Entry 7EFP (X-ray diffraction, 2.70 A resolution); this record covers chains A and B.

# Chain A
Molecule: Processed angiotensin-converting enzyme 2
From: Homo sapiens
UniProtKB: Q9BYF1 (ACE2_HUMAN); residues 19-615 here = UniProt positions 19-615
Amino-acid sequence (599 residues; row label = number of the first residue in the row):
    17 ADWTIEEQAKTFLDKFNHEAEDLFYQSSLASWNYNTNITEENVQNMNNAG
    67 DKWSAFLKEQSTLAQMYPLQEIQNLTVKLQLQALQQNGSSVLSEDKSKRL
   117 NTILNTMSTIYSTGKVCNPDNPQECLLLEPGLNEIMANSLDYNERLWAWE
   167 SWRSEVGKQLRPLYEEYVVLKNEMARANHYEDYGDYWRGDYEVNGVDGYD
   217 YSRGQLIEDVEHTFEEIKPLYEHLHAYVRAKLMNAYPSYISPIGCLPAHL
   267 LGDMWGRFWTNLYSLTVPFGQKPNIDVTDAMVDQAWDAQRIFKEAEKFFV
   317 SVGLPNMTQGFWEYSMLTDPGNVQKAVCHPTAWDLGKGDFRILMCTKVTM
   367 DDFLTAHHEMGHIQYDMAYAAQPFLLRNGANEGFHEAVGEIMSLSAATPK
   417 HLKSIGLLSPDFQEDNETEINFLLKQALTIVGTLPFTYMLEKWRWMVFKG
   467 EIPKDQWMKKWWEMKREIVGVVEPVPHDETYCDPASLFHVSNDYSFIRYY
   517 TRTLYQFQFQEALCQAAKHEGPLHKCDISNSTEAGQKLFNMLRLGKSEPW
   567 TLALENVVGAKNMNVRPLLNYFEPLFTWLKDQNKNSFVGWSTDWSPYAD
Unresolved in the structure: 17-18, 615
Differences from the reference sequence: expression tag (17-18); engineered mutation Trp19 (Ser in Q9BYF1), Tyr330 (Asn in Q9BYF1)
Curated features (UniProtKB/Swiss-Prot):
  - region (Interaction with SARS-CoV spike glycoprotein): Asp30 to Tyr41, Met82 to Pro84, Lys353 to Arg357
  - active site: Glu375 (Proton acceptor), His505 (Proton donor)
  - binding site (chloride): Arg169, Trp477, Lys481
  - binding site (substrate): Arg273, His345, Pro346, Tyr515
  - binding site (Zn(2+)): His374, His378, Glu402
  - glycosylation (N-linked (GlcNAc...) asparagine): Asn53, Asn90, Asn103, Asn322, Asn432, Asn546
  - mutagenesis: Gln24 to Lys26 (Slightly inhibits interaction with SARS-CoV spike glycoprotein), Gln24 (Q24T: Increases slightly the interaction with RBD domain of SARS-CoV-2 spike protein), Ala25 (A25V: Increases slightly the interaction with RBD domain of SARS-CoV-2 spike protein), Thr27 (T27Y: Increases slightly the interaction with RBD domain of SARS-CoV-2 spike protein. In sACE2.v2.2; increases interaction with RBD domain of SARS-CoV-2 spike protein ...), Leu29 (L29F: Increases slightly the interaction with RBD domain of SARS-CoV-2 spike protein), Lys31 (K31D: Abolishes interaction with SARS-CoV spike glycoprotein; K31Y: Increases slightly the interaction with RBD domain of SARS-CoV-2 spike protein), Asn33 (N33D: Increases slightly the interaction with RBD domain of SARS-CoV-2 spike protein), His34 (H34A: Increases slightly the interaction with RBD domain of SARS-CoV-2 spike protein), Glu37 (E37A: No effect on interaction with SARS-CoV spike glycoprotein), Asp38 (D38A: No effect on interaction with SARS-CoV spike glycoprotein), Leu39 (L39R: Increases slightly the interaction with RBD domain of SARS-CoV-2 spike protein), Phe40 (F40D: Increases slightly the interaction with RBD domain of SARS-CoV-2 spike protein), 46 further mutagenesis entries in UniProt
Disulfides: Cys344-Cys361, Cys530-Cys542
Covalently attached groups: N-acetylglucosamine (NAG) linked to Asn53, Asn90, Asn103, Asn546
What the authors report for this chain:
  - mutagenesis - H34E, G326K, K353R: decreased binding to Spike glycoprotein (chain B)
  - mutagenesis - G326W: abolished binding to Spike glycoprotein (chain B)
  - mutagenesis - H374A/H378A/E402A: increased binding to Spike glycoprotein (chain B)

# Chain B
Molecule: Spike glycoprotein
From: Severe acute respiratory syndrome coronavirus 2
Notes: fragment: unp 320-537
UniProtKB: P0DTC2 (SPIKE_SARS2); numbering as in UniProt (aligned over 320-537)
Amino-acid sequence (218 residues; row label = number of the first residue in the row):
   320 VQPTESIVRFPNITNLCPFGEVFNATRFASVYAWNRKRISNCVADYSVLY
   370 NSASFSTFKCYGVSPTKLNDLCFTNVYADSFVIRGDEVRQIAPGQTGKIA
   420 DYNYKLPDDFTGCVIAWNSNNLDSKVGGNYNYLYRLFRKSNLKPFERDIS
   470 TEIYQAGSTPCNGVEGFNCYFPLQSYGFQPTNGVGYQPYRVVVLSFELLH
   520 APATVCGPKKSTNLVKNK
Unresolved in the structure: 320-333, 528-537
Curated features (UniProtKB/Swiss-Prot):
  - region: Arg403 to Asp405 (Integrin-binding motif), Asn448 to Phe456 (Immunodominant HLA epitope recognized by the CD8+)
  - glycosylation: Thr323 (O-linked (GalNAc) threonine), Ser325 (O-linked (HexNAc...) serine), Asn331 (N-linked (GlcNAc...) (complex) asparagine), Asn343 (N-linked (GlcNAc...) (complex) asparagine)
  - natural variant: Gly339 (G339D: In strain: Omicron/BA.1, Omicron/BA.2 and 4 more; G339H: In strain: Omicron/BA.2.75, Omicron/XBB.1.5 and 1 more), Arg346 (R346K: In strain: Mu/B.1.621; R346T: In strain: Omicron/BQ.1.1, Omicron/XBB.1.5 and 1 more), Leu368 (L368I: In strain: Omicron/XBB.1.5, Omicron/EG.5.1), Ser371 (S371F: In strain: Omicron/BA.2, Omicron/BA.2.12.1 and 6 more; S371L: In strain: Omicron/BA.1), Ser373 (S373P: In strain: Omicron/BA.1, Omicron/BA.2 and 7 more), Ser375 (S375F: In strain: Omicron/BA.1, Omicron/BA.2 and 7 more), Thr376 (T376A: In strain: Omicron/BA.2, Omicron/BA.2.12.1 and 5 more), Asp405 (D405N: In strain: Omicron/BA.2, Omicron/BA.2.12.1 and 6 more), Arg408 (R408S: In strain: Omicron/BA.2, Omicron/BA.2.12.1 and 6 more), Lys417 (K417N: In strain: Beta/B.1.351, Omicron/BA.1 and 8 more; K417T: In strain: Gamma/P.1), Asn440 (N440K: In strain: Omicron/BA.1, Omicron/BA.2 and 7 more), Lys444 (K444T: In strain: Omicron/BQ.1.1), 16 further natural variant entries in UniProt
  - mutagenesis: Asn331 (N331Q: Reduced viral infectivity), Asn343 (N343Q: Reduced viral infectivity), Leu452 (L452R: Increased resistance to neutralizing antibodies. Decreases HLA binding to NF9 epitope. Increased binding affinity to human ACE2), Tyr453 (Y453F: Decreased HLA binding to NF9 epitope. Increased binding affinity to human ACE2), Ala475 (A475V: Increased resistance to neutralizing antibodies), Val483 (V483A: Increased resistance to neutralizing antibodies), Glu484 (E484D: Increased replication in human TMEM106B overexpressing cells), Phe490 (F490L: Increased resistance to neutralizing antibodies and human covalescent sera neutralization), Gln493 (Q493N: Reduced host ACE2-binding affinity in vitro; Q493Y: Reduced host ACE2-binding affinity in vitro), Asn501 (N501T: Reduced host ACE2-binding affinity in vitro; N501Y: Increased binding affinity to human ACE2), His519 (H519P: Increased resistance to human covalescent sera neutralization)
Disulfides: Cys336-Cys361, Cys379-Cys432, Cys391-Cys525, Cys480-Cys488
Covalently attached groups: N-acetylglucosamine (NAG) linked to Asn343

# Chain A / chain B interface
Residue-residue contacts - 42 pairs, chain A then chain B:
  Trp19(A) with Lys458(B); Tyr473(B); Ala475(B), hydrophobic; Gly476(B)
  Gln24(A) with Ala475(B), hydrogen bond (side chain-backbone); Gly476(B); Asn487(B)
  Thr27(A) with Phe456(B); Tyr489(B)
  Phe28(A) with Tyr489(B)
  Asp30(A) with Lys417(B), salt bridge; Phe456(B)
  Lys31(A) with Tyr489(B); Gln493(B), hydrogen bond
  His34(A) with Tyr453(B); Leu455(B)
  Glu37(A) with Tyr505(B), hydrogen bond
  Asp38(A) with Tyr449(B); Gly496(B); Gln498(B), hydrogen bond
  Tyr41(A) with Gln498(B); Thr500(B), hydrogen bond; Asn501(B)
  Gln42(A) with Gly446(B); Gln498(B), hydrogen bond
  Leu79(A) with Phe486(B), hydrophobic
  Met82(A) with Phe486(B), hydrophobic
  Tyr83(A) with Phe486(B); Asn487(B), hydrogen bond; Tyr489(B)
  Tyr330(A) with Pro499(B); Thr500(B)
  Lys353(A) with Gly496(B), hydrogen bond (side chain-backbone); Gln498(B), hydrogen bond; Asn501(B); Gly502(B), hydrogen bond (backbone-backbone); Tyr505(B)
  Gly354(A) with Gly502(B); Tyr505(B)
  Asp355(A) with Thr500(B)
  Arg357(A) with Thr500(B)
  Arg393(A) with Tyr505(B)
Also at the interface, not in a pair above, chain A (22 interface residues in all): Glu35, Leu45
Also at the interface, not in a pair above, chain B (26 interface residues in all): Gln474, Glu484, Phe490, Ser494, Tyr495
From the paper, about this interface:
  - specific contacts: Trp19(A)-Lys458(B), Trp19(A)-Tyr473(B), Trp19(A)-Gln474(B), Trp19(A)-Ala475(B), Trp19(A)-Gly476(B), Tyr330(A)-Pro499(B)
  - hot spots on chain A (mutagenesis) - S19W (48.6 +/- 12.8 nM), T27W (38.5 +/- 8.5 nM), N330Y (29.3 +/- 10.4 nM): increased binding to Spike glycoprotein (chain B)

# Summary
22 residues of chain A and 26 residues of chain B are in contact; the contacts include 10 hydrogen bonds and 1
salt bridge. Among the polar pairs are Asp30(A)-Lys417(B), Gln24(A)-Ala475(B) and Lys31(A)-Gln493(B). The
paper describes contacts between Trp19(A) and Lys458(B), Trp19(A) and Tyr473(B) and Trp19(A) and Gln474(B)
among others. The paper reports that H374A/H378A/E402A, S19W and T27W of chain A, among others, increase
binding to Spike glycoprotein (chain B); H34E, G326K and K353R of chain A reduce binding to Spike glycoprotein
(chain B); 8 substitutions were tested in all.
Here chain A is Processed angiotensin-converting enzyme 2 (Homo sapiens) and chain B is Spike glycoprotein
(Severe acute respiratory syndrome coronavirus 2). Entry 7EFP (Structure of SARS-CoV-2 spike receptor-binding
domain in complex with high affinity ACE2 mutant (S19W,N330Y)) was determined by X-ray diffraction (same
publication as 7EFR).
